3FWT - chain A; structure by X-ray diffraction, 1.90 A resolution.

== Chain A ==
Molecule: Macrophage migration inhibitory factor-like protein
Organism: Leishmania major
Reference sequence: Q4Q412 (Q4Q412_LEIMA); residues 0-112 here correspond to UniProt positions 1-113 (UniProt number = residue number + 1)
Sequence (133 residues; each row starts with the number of its first residue; numbers below 1 keep their minus sign (Met-20 is residue -20)):
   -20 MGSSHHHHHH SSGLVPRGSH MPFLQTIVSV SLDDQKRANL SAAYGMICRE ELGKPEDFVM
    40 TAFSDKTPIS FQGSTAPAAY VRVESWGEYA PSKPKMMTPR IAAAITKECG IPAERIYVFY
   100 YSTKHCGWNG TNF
Not modelled in the structure: -20 to -4
Construct notes: expression tag (-20 to -1)
What the authors report for this chain:
  - conformationally variable residues (helix shift, loop rearrangement, side-chain flip): Asp13 to Leu31, Glu30 to Phe37, Ser64 to Ser71
  - catalytic residues: Trp65 (proposed by the authors, not directly observed)
  - catalytic residues: Pro1 (by similarity / conservation)

== In short ==
From the paper: catalytic residues Trp65 and Pro1; conformational variability at Asp13, Glu30 and Ser64.
Chain A is Macrophage migration inhibitory factor-like protein (Leishmania major); the structure, Crystal
structure of Leishmania major MIF2, was determined by X-ray diffraction together with 3FWU from the same
study.
